Entry 8A44 (X-ray diffraction, 2.49 A resolution); this record covers chains A and C of the 4 polymer chains in the assembly.

[Chain A]
Protein: Duffy binding protein
From: Plasmodium vivax
UniProt: A0A7M1C9Q0 (A0A7M1C9Q0_PLAVI); residues 215-508 here correspond to UniProt positions 5-298 (UniProt number = residue number - 210)
Sequence (294 residues; numbered 215 to 508; the number before each row is that of its first residue):
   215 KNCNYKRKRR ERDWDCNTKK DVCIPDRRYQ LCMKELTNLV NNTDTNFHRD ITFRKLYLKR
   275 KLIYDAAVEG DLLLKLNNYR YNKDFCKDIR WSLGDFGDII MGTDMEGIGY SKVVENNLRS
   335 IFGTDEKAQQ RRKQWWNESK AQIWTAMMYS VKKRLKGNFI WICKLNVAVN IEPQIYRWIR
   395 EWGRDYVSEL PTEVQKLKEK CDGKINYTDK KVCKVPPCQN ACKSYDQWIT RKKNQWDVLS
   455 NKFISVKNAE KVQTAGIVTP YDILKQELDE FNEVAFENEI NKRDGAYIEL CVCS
Not modelled in the structure: 215
Disulfides: Cys217-Cys246, Cys230-Cys237, Cys300-Cys377, Cys415-Cys432, Cys427-Cys507, Cys436-Cys505

[Chain C]
Protein: Heavy chain of monoclonal antibody DB1
From: Homo sapiens
Notes: antibody fragment or engineered binder
Sequence (225 residues; numbered 20 to 244; the number before each row is that of its first residue):
    20 EVQLVQSGAE VKKPGESLKI SCKGSGYSFT DYWIGWVRQM PGKGLEWMGI IYAGDSDTRY
    80 SPSFQGQVTI SADKSISTAS LQWSSLKASD TAMYYCARLA YDSSGYYYAF DIWGQGTMVT
   140 VSSASTKGPS VFPLAPSSKS TSGGTAALGC LVKDYFPEPV TVSWNSGALT SGVHTFPAVL
   200 QSSGLYSLSS VVTVPSSSLG TQTYICNVNH KPSNTKVDKK VEPKS
Disulfides: Cys41-Cys115, Cys169-Cys225

[How chain A and chain C interact]
Pairs across the interface (41):
  Phe261(A) - Ala119(C)
  Phe261(A) - Tyr120(C)
  Phe261(A) - Asp121(C)
  Phe261(A) - Ser122(C)
  Phe261(A) - Tyr126(C)
  Phe261(A) - Ala128(C)  hydrophobic
  Phe261(A) - Asp130(C)
  His262(A) - Tyr51(C)  hydrogen bond
  His262(A) - Arg117(C)
  His262(A) - Ala119(C)
  His262(A) - Tyr120(C)  hydrogen bond (side chain-backbone)
  His262(A) - Asp130(C)
  Arg263(A) - Ser122(C)
  Ile265(A) - Tyr51(C)
  Ile265(A) - Tyr120(C)
  Arg268(A) - Ser122(C)  hydrogen bond (side chain-backbone)
  Asn330(A) - Tyr125(C)  hydrogen bond
  Arg333(A) - Ser123(C)
  Arg333(A) - Gly124(C)
  Arg333(A) - Tyr125(C)  hydrogen bond
  Ser334(A) - Tyr120(C)
  Ser334(A) - Ser122(C)
  Ser334(A) - Ser123(C)
  Ile335(A) - Tyr120(C)  hydrogen bond (backbone-side chain)
  Phe336(A) - Tyr120(C)
  Gly337(A) - Tyr120(C)
  Gly337(A) - Gly124(C)
  Gly337(A) - Tyr127(C)
  Thr338(A) - Gly124(C)  hydrogen bond (side chain-backbone)
  Thr338(A) - Tyr125(C)
  Thr338(A) - Tyr127(C)  hydrogen bond (backbone-side chain)
  Asp339(A) - Trp52(C)  hydrogen bond
  Asp339(A) - Tyr127(C)  hydrogen bond
  Glu340(A) - Arg78(C)  salt bridge
  Lys341(A) - Trp52(C)
  Lys341(A) - Tyr71(C)
  Lys341(A) - Asp74(C)  salt bridge
  Lys341(A) - Asp76(C)  salt bridge
  Gln344(A) - Asp74(C)
  Arg345(A) - Asp50(C)  hydrogen bond (side chain-backbone)
  Arg345(A) - Tyr71(C)  hydrogen bond
Other interface residues (no listed pair), chain A (18 interface residues in all): Lys269
From the paper, about this interface:
  - epitope / paratope residues, chain A: Asp339(A)

[In short]
18 residues of chain A and 19 residues of chain C are in contact; the contacts include 12 hydrogen bonds and 3
salt bridges. Polar pairs include Glu340(A)-Arg78(C), Lys341(A)-Asp74(C) and Lys341(A)-Asp76(C). The paper
reports the epitope/paratope residue Asp339(A).
Here chain A is Duffy binding protein (Plasmodium vivax) and chain C is Heavy chain of monoclonal antibody DB1
(Homo sapiens). Entry 8A44 (Plasmodium vivax Duffy binding protein region II bound the DARC ectodomain and
monoclonal antibody DB1) was determined by X-ray diffraction.
